Entry 4DR2 (X-ray diffraction, 3.25 A resolution); this record covers chains A and M of the 21 polymer chains in the assembly.

[Chain A]
Molecule: 16S rRNA
Organism: Thermus thermophilus
Sequence (1522 nucleotides; each row starts with the number of its first residue; note: 42 numbers in that range are skipped by the numbering (no residue carries them; nothing is unmodelled there); a row labelled like 190A-190L holds insertion residues (190A, then the next letters in order); numbering starts at 0):
     0 UUUGUUGGAGAGUUUGAUCCUGGCUCAGGGUGAACGCUGGCGGCGUGCCU
    50 AAGACAUGCAAGUCGUGCGGG
    73 CCGCGGGGUUUU
    88 ACUCCG
    95 UGGUC
   101 AGCGGCGGACGGGUGAGUAACGCGUGGGU
  129A G
   130 ACCUACCCGGAAGAGGGGGACAACCCGGGGAAACUCGGGCUAAUCCCCCA
   180 UGUGGACCCGC
190A-190L CCCUUGGGGUGU
   191 GUCCAAAGGGCUUU
   216 GCCCGCUUCCGGAUGGGCCCGCGUCCCAUCAGCUAGUUGGUGGGGUAAUG
   266 GCCCACCAAGGCGACGACGGGUAGCCGGUCUGAGAGGAUGGCCGGCCACA
   316 GGGGCACUGAGACACGGGCCCCACUCCUACGGGAGGCAGCAGUUAGGAAU
   366 CUUCCGCAAUGGGCGCAAGCCUGACGGAGCGACGCCGCUUGGAGGAAGAA
   416 GCCCUUCGGGGUGUAAACUCCUGAA
   442 CCCGGGACGAAACCCCCGACGA
   474 GGGGACUGACGGUACCGGG
   494 GUAAUAGCGCCGGCCAACUCCGUGCCAGCAGCCGCGGUAAUACGGAGGGC
   544 GCGAGCGUUACCCGGAUUCACUGGGCGUAAAGGGCGUGUAGGCGGCCUGG
   594 GGCGUCCCAUGUGAAAGACCACGGCUCAACCGUGGGGGAGCGUGGGAUAC
   644 GCUCAGGCUAGACGGUGGGAGAGGGUGGUGGAAUUCCCGGAGUAGCGGUG
   694 AAAUGCGCAGAUACCGGGAGGAACGCCGAUGGCGAAGGCAGCCACCUGGU
   744 CCACCCGUGACGCUGAGGCGCGAAAGCGUGGGGAGCAAACCGGAUUAGAU
   794 ACCCGGGUAGUCCACGCCCUAAACGAUGCGCGCUAGGUCUCUGGGUCU
   848 CCUGGGGGCCGAAGCUAACGCGUUAAGCGCGCCGCCUGGGGAGUACGGCC
   898 GCAAGGCUGAAACUCAAAGGAAUUGACGGGGGCCCGCACAAGCGGUGGAG
   948 CAUGUGGUUUAAUUCGAAGXAACGCGAAGAACCUUACCAGGCCUUGACAU
   998 GCUAGG
 1003A G
  1004 AACCCGGGUGAAAGCCUGGGGUGCCCC
1030A-1030D GCGA
  1031 GGGGAGCCCUAGCACAGGUGCUGCAUGGCCGUCGUCAGCUCGUGCCGUGA
  1081 GGUGUUGGGUUAAGUCCCGCAACGAGCGCAACCCCCGCCGUUAGUUGCCA
  1131 GCGGUUCGGCCGGGCACUCUAACGGGACUGCCCGCGAAA
  1171 GCGGGAGGAAGGAGGGGACGACGUCUGGUCAGCAUGGCCCUUACGGCCUG
  1221 GGCGACACACGUGCUACAAUGCCCACUACAAAGCGAUGCCACCCGGCAAC
  1271 GGGGAGCUAAUCGCAAAAAGGUGGGCCCAGUUCGGAUUGGGGUCUGCAAC
  1321 CCGACCCCAUGAAGCCGGAAUCGCUAGUAAUCGCGGAUCAG
 1361A C
  1362 CAUGCCGCGGUGAAUACGUUCCCGGGCCUUGUACACACXGCCXGUXACGC
  1412 CAUGGGAGCGGGCUCUACCCGAAGUCGCCGGG
  1446 AGCCUACGGG
  1459 CAGGCGCCGAGGGUAGGGCCCGUGACUGGGGCGAAGUCGUAACAAGGUAG
  1509 CUGUACCGGAAGGUGCGGCUGGAUCCACUCCUUUCU
Disordered / not traced: 0-4, 1534-1538
Differences from the reference sequence: conflict C1534 (A2157 in M26923.1), A1535 (C2158 in M26923.1)
Modified positions: PSU (pseudouridine-5'-monophosphate) at position 516, 7MG (7N-methyl-8-hydroguanosine-5'-monophosphate) at position 527, M2G (N2-dimethylguanosine-5'-monophosphate) at position 966, 5MC (5-methylcytidine-5'-monophosphate) at position 967, 2MG (2N-methylguanosine-5'-monophosphate) at position 1207, 5MC (5-methylcytidine-5'-monophosphate) at position 1400, 4OC (4n,o2'-methylcytidine-5'-monophosphate) at position 1402, 5MC (5-methylcytidine-5'-monophosphate) at position 1404, 5MC (5-methylcytidine-5'-monophosphate) at position 1407, UR3 (3-methyluridine-5'-monophoshate) at position 1498, MA6 (6N-dimethyladenosine-5'-monophoshate) at position 1518, MA6 (6N-dimethyladenosine-5'-monophoshate) at position 1519, PSU (pseudouridine-5'-monophosphate) at position 1540, PSU (pseudouridine-5'-monophosphate) at position 1541
Bound ions: Mg2+ site 1 near U5 (its only coordinating residue here); Mg2+ site 2 near U12 (its only coordinating residue here); Mg2+ site 3: U12, C526, 7MG_527; Mg2+ site 4 near G21 (its only coordinating residue here); Mg2+ site 5: C48, U49; Mg2+ site 6 near A53 (its only coordinating residue here); Mg2+ site 7: A59, C386; Mg2+ site 8: G61, U62; Mg2+ site 9: G107, G324; Mg2+ site 10: A109, G331; Mg2+ site 11: G117, G289; Mg2+ site 12: C121, G124, U125, G236; 84 more Mg2+ sites not listed
Ligand contacts:
  - paromomycin (PAR), molecule 1: U30, G31, C48, U49, U304, G305, G306, C554, C555
  - paromomycin (PAR), molecule 2: G31, C47, C48, A50, A51, G52, A53, G113, U114, G115, A353, C355, A356, U358, U359, A360, G361, U365, C366
  - paromomycin (PAR), molecule 3: G64, U65, G68, G69, G70, C73, U95, G96, G97, U98, C99, A101
  - paromomycin (PAR), molecule 4: A119, A120, C121, G122, C123, G236, C237, G238, U239, C240, C241, C280, G281, A282
  - paromomycin (PAR), molecule 5: G127, G128, U129, C132, U133, A228, U229, G230, G231
  - paromomycin (PAR), molecule 6: G292, G293, U294, C295, U296, G297, G301, G302, A303, G610, A611, A632
  - paromomycin (PAR), molecule 7: A412, G413, A414, A415, C417, C418, C419, G424, G425, G426, U427, G428
  - paromomycin (PAR), molecule 8: G567, G568, C569, G570, G575, G821, G874, C875, C877, C879, C880
  - paromomycin (PAR), molecule 9: U598, C599, C601, A602, U603, G604, A632, G633, C634, G635, U636, G637
  - paromomycin (PAR), molecule 10: U605, G606, A607, A608, G628, G629, G630, G631
  - paromomycin (PAR), molecule 11: G610, A611, C612, C613, A614, G616, A622, C623, C624, G625, U626, G627
  - paromomycin (PAR), molecule 12: G661, G662, A663, G664, G666, G667, C739, U740, G741, G742, U743
  - paromomycin (PAR), molecule 13: U669, G670, G671, U672, G673, G714, A715, A716, C717, C805, C806, A807
  - paromomycin (PAR), molecule 14: A716, C717, G718, C732, A733, A766, A767, U804, C805, C806, G1525, G1526
  - paromomycin (PAR), molecule 15: C770, G771, U772, G773, G774, G775, G776, A802, G803
  - paromomycin (PAR), molecule 16: C1060, G1061, U1062, U1065, C1066, C1189, G1190
  - paromomycin (PAR), molecule 17: G1405, U1406, 5MC_1407, A1408, C1409, G1489, C1490, G1491, A1492, A1493, G1494, U1495, C1496

[Chain M]
Name: 30S ribosomal protein S13
Organism: Thermus thermophilus
UniProt: P80377 (RS13_THET8); residues 1-126 here = UniProt positions 1-126
Chain sequence (126 residues; numbered 1 to 126; the number before each row is that of its first residue):
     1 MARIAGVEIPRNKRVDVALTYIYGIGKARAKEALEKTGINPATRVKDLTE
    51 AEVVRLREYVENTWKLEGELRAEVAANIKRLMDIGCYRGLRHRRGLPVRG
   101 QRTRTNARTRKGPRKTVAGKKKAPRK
Disordered / not traced: 1, 120-126
Bound ions: Mg2+: Gln101 (shared with G1224(A) of chain A)

[How chain A and chain M interact]
Contacting residue pairs (90):
  A946(A) - Arg114(M)  salt bridge to the phosphate
  G947(A) - Arg108(M)  phosphate contact
  G947(A) - Thr109(M)  hydrogen bond to the phosphate
  G947(A) - Arg114(M)  salt bridge to the phosphate
  C948(A) - Asn106(M)  base contact
  C948(A) - Ala107(M)  phosphate contact
  C948(A) - Arg108(M)  hydrogen bond to the phosphate
  C948(A) - Thr109(M)  hydrogen bond to the phosphate
  A949(A) - Gln101(M)  phosphate contact
  A949(A) - Arg102(M)  phosphate contact
  A949(A) - Asn106(M)  hydrogen bond to the base
  U950(A) - Arg102(M)  salt bridge to the phosphate
  U950(A) - Thr105(M)  hydrogen bond to the base
  G951(A) - Arg102(M)  salt bridge to the phosphate
  G951(A) - Thr105(M)  base contact
  U952(A) - Arg104(M)  hydrogen bond to the base
  U952(A) - Thr105(M)  base contact
  G953(A) - Arg104(M)  salt bridge to the phosphate
  G954(A) - Arg104(M)  hydrogen bond to the base
  A1225(A) - Gln101(M)  phosphate contact
  A1225(A) - Arg102(M)  phosphate contact
  A1225(A) - Thr103(M)  hydrogen bond to the phosphate
  C1226(A) - Arg91(M)  salt bridge to the phosphate
  C1226(A) - Leu96(M)  phosphate contact
  C1226(A) - Thr103(M)  hydrogen bond to the sugar
  C1226(A) - Arg104(M)  base contact
  C1226(A) - Lys111(M)  hydrogen bond to the sugar
  A1227(A) - Leu96(M)  phosphate contact
  A1227(A) - Lys111(M)  phosphate contact
  A1227(A) - Lys115(M)  hydrogen bond to the phosphate
  A1227(A) - Val117(M)  base contact
  C1228(A) - Arg104(M)  hydrogen bond to the base
  C1228(A) - Arg108(M)  salt bridge to the phosphate
  C1228(A) - Lys111(M)  salt bridge to the phosphate
  C1228(A) - Lys115(M)  salt bridge to the phosphate
  C1228(A) - Thr116(M)  hydrogen bond to the phosphate
  C1228(A) - Val117(M)  hydrogen bond to the sugar
  A1229(A) - Arg104(M)  hydrogen bond to the base
  A1229(A) - Thr105(M)  base contact
  A1229(A) - Arg114(M)  phosphate contact
  A1229(A) - Thr116(M)  hydrogen bond to the phosphate
  C1230(A) - Thr105(M)  base contact
  G1295(A) - Arg14(M)  sugar contact
  C1296(A) - Arg14(M)  sugar contact
  C1297(A) - Arg44(M)  salt bridge to the phosphate
  U1301(A) - Tyr21(M)  phosphate contact
  U1302(A) - Lys13(M)  salt bridge to the phosphate
  U1302(A) - Arg14(M)  base contact
  U1302(A) - Val17(M)  phosphate contact
  U1302(A) - Lys27(M)  hydrogen bond to the sugar
  A1306(A) - Thr109(M)  hydrogen bond to the sugar
  U1307(A) - Gln101(M)  hydrogen bond to the phosphate
  U1307(A) - Thr109(M)  sugar contact
  U1307(A) - Arg110(M)  phosphate contact
  U1308(A) - His92(M)  hydrogen bond to the phosphate
  U1308(A) - Pro97(M)  phosphate contact
  U1308(A) - Val98(M)  hydrogen bond to the phosphate
  U1308(A) - Arg99(M)  base contact
  U1308(A) - Gln101(M)  hydrogen bond to the phosphate
  U1308(A) - Arg110(M)  phosphate contact
  G1309(A) - Val74(M)  sugar contact
  G1309(A) - Asn77(M)  hydrogen bond to the sugar
  G1309(A) - Ile78(M)  sugar contact
  G1309(A) - Arg88(M)  salt bridge to the phosphate
  G1309(A) - His92(M)  salt bridge to the phosphate
  G1309(A) - Val98(M)  phosphate contact
  G1309(A) - Arg99(M)  salt bridge to the phosphate
  G1310(A) - Asn77(M)  sugar contact
  G1310(A) - Arg80(M)  salt bridge to the phosphate
  G1310(A) - Arg88(M)  salt bridge to the phosphate
  C1320(A) - Tyr87(M)  sugar contact
  C1321(A) - Tyr87(M)  sugar contact
  C1322(A) - Tyr87(M)  phosphate contact
  C1322(A) - Gly100(M)  sugar contact
  G1323(A) - Gly100(M)  phosphate contact
  C1328(A) - Ala28(M)  phosphate contact
  C1328(A) - Arg29(M)  sugar contact
  A1329(A) - Tyr23(M)  phosphate contact
  A1329(A) - Gly24(M)  sugar contact
  A1329(A) - Ile25(M)  phosphate contact
  A1329(A) - Gly26(M)  hydrogen bond to the phosphate
  A1329(A) - Lys27(M)  phosphate contact
  A1329(A) - Ala28(M)  phosphate contact
  A1329(A) - Arg29(M)  hydrogen bond to the phosphate
  A1329(A) - Leu70(M)  sugar contact
  U1330(A) - Ile22(M)  phosphate contact
  U1330(A) - Tyr23(M)  phosphate contact
  U1330(A) - Ile25(M)  hydrogen bond to the phosphate
  U1330(A) - Gly26(M)  phosphate contact
  A1332(A) - Thr109(M)  base contact
Also at the interface, not in a pair above, chain A (34 interface residues in all): G1224
Also at the interface, not in a pair above, chain M (45 interface residues in all): Thr20, Leu81, Pro113

[Summary]
Chain A and chain M form an interface of 34 and 45 residues respectively; the contacts include 26 hydrogen
bonds and 16 salt bridges. Polar pairs include A949(A)-Asn106(M), U950(A)-Thr105(M) and U952(A)-Arg104(M).
Chain A binds 17 copies of paromomycin.
Here chain A is 16S rRNA and chain M is 30S ribosomal protein S13, both from Thermus thermophilus. Entry 4DR2
(Crystal structure of the Thermus thermophilus (HB8) 30S ribosomal subunit with multiple copies of paromomycin
molecules ...) was determined by X-ray diffraction together with 4DR1, 4DR3, 4DR4, 4DR5, 4DR6 and 4DR7 from
the same study.
